Entry 2R9Q (X-ray diffraction, 2.20 A resolution); this record covers chains A and B of the 6 polymer chains in the assembly.

Chain A (and B):
Name: 2'-deoxycytidine 5'-triphosphate deaminase
Organism: Agrobacterium tumefaciens str
Notes: chain B of this document is another copy of the same molecule, construct and numbering; everything in this record applies to it too
UniProt: Q8UI65 (Q8UI65_AGRT5); residues 2-371 here correspond to UniProt positions 1-370 (UniProt number = residue number - 1)
Amino-acid sequence (370 residues; row label = number of the first residue in the row):
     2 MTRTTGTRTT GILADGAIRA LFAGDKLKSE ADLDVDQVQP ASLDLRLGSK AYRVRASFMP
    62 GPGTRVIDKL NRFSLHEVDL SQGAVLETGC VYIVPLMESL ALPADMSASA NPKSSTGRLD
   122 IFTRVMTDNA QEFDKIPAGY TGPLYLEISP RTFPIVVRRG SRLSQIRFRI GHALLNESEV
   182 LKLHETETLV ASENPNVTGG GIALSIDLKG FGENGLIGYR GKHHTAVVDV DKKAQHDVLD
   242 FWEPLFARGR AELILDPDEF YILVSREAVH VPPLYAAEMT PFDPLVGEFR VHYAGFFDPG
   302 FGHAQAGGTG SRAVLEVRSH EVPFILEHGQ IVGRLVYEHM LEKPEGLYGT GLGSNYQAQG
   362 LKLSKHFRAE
Not modelled in the structure: 2-8, 75, 193-195, 200-201, 305-309, 347-371 (chain B: 2-8, 75, 200-201, 307, 355-371)

How chain A and chain B interact:
Pairs across the interface (20):
  Arg54(A) - Glu88(B)  salt bridge
  Arg54(A) - Pro155(B)
  Arg54(A) - Val228(B)
  Arg56(A) - His225(B)  hydrogen bond (side chain-backbone)
  Arg56(A) - Thr226(B)
  Arg56(A) - Ala227(B)
  His77(A) - Gly84(B)
  His77(A) - Val86(B)
  Gly84(A) - His77(B)
  Val86(A) - His77(B)
  Glu88(A) - Arg54(B)  salt bridge
  Glu88(A) - Glu88(B)
  Glu88(A) - Cys91(B)  hydrogen bond
  Glu88(A) - Tyr93(B)
  Cys91(A) - Glu88(B)  hydrogen bond
  Tyr93(A) - Glu88(B)
  Pro155(A) - Arg54(B)
  Thr226(A) - Arg56(B)
  Ala227(A) - Arg56(B)
  Val228(A) - Arg54(B)
Also at the interface, not in a pair above, chain A (14 interface residues in all): Ala85, His225

Overview:
The interface between chain A and chain B involves 14 residues on one side and 13 on the other, with 3
hydrogen bonds and 2 salt bridges. Among the polar pairs are Arg54(A)-Glu88(B), Arg56(A)-His225(B) and
Glu88(A)-Cys91(B).
Both chains are 2'-deoxycytidine 5'-triphosphate deaminase (Agrobacterium tumefaciens str). Entry 2R9Q
(Crystal structure of 2'-deoxycytidine 5'-triphosphate deaminase from Agrobacterium tumefaciens) was
determined by X-ray diffraction.
